PDB entry 8UMI | electron microscopy, 3.70 A resolution | chains 4 and 6 of the 30 polymer chains in the assembly

Chain 4:
Name: General transcription and DNA repair factor IIH subunit TFB4
Source organism: Saccharomyces cerevisiae
Reference sequence: A0A8H4BW51 (A0A8H4BW51_YEASX); numbering as in UniProt (aligned over 1-338)
Sequence (338 residues; each row starts with the number of its first residue):
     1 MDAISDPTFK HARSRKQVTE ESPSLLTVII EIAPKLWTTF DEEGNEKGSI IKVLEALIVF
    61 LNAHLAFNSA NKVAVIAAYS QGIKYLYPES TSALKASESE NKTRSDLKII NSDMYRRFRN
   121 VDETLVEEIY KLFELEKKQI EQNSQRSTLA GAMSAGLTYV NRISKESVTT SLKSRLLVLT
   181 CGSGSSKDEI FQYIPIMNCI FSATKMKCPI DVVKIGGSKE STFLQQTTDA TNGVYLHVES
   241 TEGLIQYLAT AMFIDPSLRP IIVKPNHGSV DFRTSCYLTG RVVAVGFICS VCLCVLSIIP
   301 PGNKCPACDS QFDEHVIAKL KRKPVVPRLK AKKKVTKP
Not modelled in the structure: 1-20, 93-105, 168-170, 329-338
Ion coordination: Zn2+: Cys292, Cys305, Cys308

Chain 6:
Name: General transcription and DNA repair factor IIH
Source organism: Saccharomyces cerevisiae
Reference sequence: A0A6L0ZMK2 (A0A6L0ZMK2_YEASX); numbering as in UniProt (aligned over 1-461)
Sequence (461 residues; row label = number of the first residue in the row):
     1 MAPVVISESE EDEDRVAITR RTKRQVHFDG EGDDRVDQQQ QQHSSSHRDR DKHVQRKKKK
    61 RLSNRNLQGS NGGYAWEDEI KRSWDLVKVD DEGDMASLVA SIVEARKKRT AKKNITPYQR
   121 GIIRSLILTL DCSEAMLEKD LRPNRHAMII QYAIDFVHEF FDQNPISQMG IIIMRNGLAQ
   181 LVSQVSGNPQ DHIDALKSIR KQEPKGNPSL QNALEMARGL LLPVPAHCTR EVLIVFGSLS
   241 TTDPGDIHQT IDSLVSEKIR VKVLGLSAQV AICKELCKAT NYGDESFYKI LLDETHLKEL
   301 FNEAVTPLPV NKINKGFTLV KMGFPTRIFE DTPTFCSCHS KLVYGGYFCP NCHSKVCSLP
   361 TVCPCCDLML ILSTHLARSY HHLMPLKTFA EVPTTEKFRS EDCFSCQSRF PILKNHKNGK
   421 LLTSSRYRCE DCKQEFCVDC DVFIHEILHN CPGCESKPVI T
Not modelled in the structure: 1-95, 413-421, 460-461
Ion coordination: Zn2+ site 1: Cys336, Cys338, His339, Cys357; Zn2+ site 2: Cys349, Cys352, Cys363, Cys366; Zn2+ site 3: Cys403, Cys406, Cys437, Cys440; Zn2+ site 4: Cys429, Cys432, Cys451, Cys454

How chain 4 and chain 6 interact:
Contacting residue pairs (69):
  Gln81(4) with Ser456(6), hydrogen bond (backbone-side chain)
  Gly82(4) with Ser456(6)
  Tyr85(4) with Ser405(6), hydrogen bond (side chain-backbone); Cys406(6), hydrogen bond (side chain-backbone); Gln407(6)
  Ser90(4) with Gln407(6)
  Thr91(4) with Asp402(6); Ser408(6); Arg409(6)
  Ser92(4) with Asp402(6)
  Arg146(4) with Cys454(6), hydrogen bond (side chain-backbone); Glu455(6), hydrogen bond (side chain-backbone); Ser456(6), hydrogen bond (side chain-backbone); Lys457(6), hydrogen bond (side chain-backbone); Pro458(6); Val459(6)
  Gly151(4) with Glu455(6)
  Ser154(4) with Leu448(6); Asn450(6), hydrogen bond
  Thr158(4) with Phe443(6); Leu448(6)
  Tyr159(4) with Cys406(6)
  Asn161(4) with Phe443(6)
  Arg162(4) with Cys406(6), hydrogen bond (side chain-backbone); Gln407(6), hydrogen bond (side chain-backbone); Ser408(6)
  Tyr193(4) with Ser373(6), hydrogen bond
  Ile194(4) with Tyr380(6), hydrophobic
  Pro195(4) with Asn450(6)
  Asn198(4) with His449(6)
  Phe201(4) with Thr374(6); Ala377(6); Arg378(6)
  Lys205(4) with Arg378(6); Ile447(6)
  Ser269(4) with Phe329(6)
  Phe272(4) with Phe324(6); Leu372(6), hydrophobic; Ser373(6)
  Arg273(4) with Phe324(6), hydrogen bond (side chain-backbone); Pro325(6); Thr326(6)
  Thr274(4) with Phe324(6)
  Ala284(4) with Gly323(6); Phe324(6), hydrogen bond (backbone-backbone)
  Val285(4) with Met322(6); Gly323(6)
  Gly286(4) with Lys321(6); Met322(6), hydrogen bond (backbone-backbone)
  Phe287(4) with Val320(6); Lys321(6); Met322(6)
  Ile288(4) with Leu319(6); Val320(6), hydrogen bond (backbone-backbone); Met322(6), hydrophobic
  Cys289(4) with Leu319(6), hydrophobic
  Ser290(4) with Phe317(6); Thr318(6), hydrogen bond (side chain-backbone)
  Val291(4) with Gln119(6)
  Cys292(4) with Leu383(6)
  Leu293(4) with Ile122(6), hydrophobic; Tyr380(6), hydrogen bond (backbone-side chain)
  Val295(4) with Met322(6), hydrophobic
  Leu296(4) with Leu319(6), hydrophobic
  Gln311(4) with Phe317(6)
  Phe312(4) with Phe317(6); Thr318(6); Leu319(6), hydrophobic
  Val316(4) with Thr318(6)
Other interface residues (no listed pair), chain 4 (50 interface residues in all): Glu89, Thr148, Met197, Cys199, Gln226, Asp271, Val283, Pro300, Ser310, Asp313, Ile317, Leu320
Other interface residues (no listed pair), chain 6 (45 interface residues in all): Gly316, Pro350, Leu368, Ile371, Leu376, His381, Asp439, Pro452

Summary:
50 residues of chain 4 face 45 of chain 6 across their interface, with 17 hydrogen bonds. Among the polar
pairs are Gln81(4)-Ser456(6), Tyr85(4)-Ser405(6) and Tyr85(4)-Cys406(6). Cys292(4), Cys305(4) and Cys308(4)
coordinate Zn2+. Cys336(6), Cys338(6), His339(6) and Cys357(6) form the Zn2+ site 1.
Here chain 4 is General transcription and DNA repair factor IIH subunit TFB4 and chain 6 is General
transcription and DNA repair factor IIH, both from Saccharomyces cerevisiae. Entry 8UMI (consensus map of
PICdeltaTFIIK form1) was determined by electron microscopy.
